PDB entry 2D43 | X-ray diffraction, 2.80 A resolution | chain A

# Chain A
Molecule: alpha-L-arabinofuranosidase B
From: Aspergillus kawachii
Notes: EC 3.2.1.55
Amino-acid sequence (482 residues; each row starts with the number of its first residue):
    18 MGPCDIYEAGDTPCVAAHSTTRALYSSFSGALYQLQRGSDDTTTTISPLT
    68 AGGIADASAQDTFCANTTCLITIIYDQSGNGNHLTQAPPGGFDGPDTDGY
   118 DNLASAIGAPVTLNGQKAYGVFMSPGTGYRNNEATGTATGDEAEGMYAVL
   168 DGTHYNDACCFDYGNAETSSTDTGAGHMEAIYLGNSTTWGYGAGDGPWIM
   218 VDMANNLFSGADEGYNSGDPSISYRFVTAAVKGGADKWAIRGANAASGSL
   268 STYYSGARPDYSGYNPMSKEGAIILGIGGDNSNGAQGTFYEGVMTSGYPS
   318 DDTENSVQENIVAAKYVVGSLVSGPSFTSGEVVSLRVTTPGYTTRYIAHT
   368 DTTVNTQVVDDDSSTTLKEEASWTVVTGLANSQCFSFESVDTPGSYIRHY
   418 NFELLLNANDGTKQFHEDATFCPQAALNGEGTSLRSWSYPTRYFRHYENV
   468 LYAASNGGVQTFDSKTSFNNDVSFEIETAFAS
Cystine bridges: Cys21-Cys31, Cys81-Cys86, Cys176-Cys177, Cys401-Cys439
Covalent attachments: N-acetylglucosamine (NAG) linked to Asn202
Construct notes: initiating methionine (18); engineered mutation Ala221 (Glu in 21280333)
Residues lining bound ligands:
  - alpha-L-arabinofuranose (AHR), molecule 1: Thr356, Tyr359, Arg462, His463, Tyr464, Glu465, Asn466, Thr483, Ser484, Asp488
  - alpha-L-arabinofuranose (AHR), molecule 2: Arg415, His416, Tyr417, Asn418, Phe419, Gln431, Asp435, Tyr456
From the paper describing this entry:
  - binding site for alpha-L-arabinofuranose: His416, Asp435, His463, Asp488
  - catalytic residues: Asp297 (citing earlier work)
  - mutagenesis - D435A, D435A/D488A, D488A: decreased catalytic activity
  - mutagenesis - E221A/D435A, E221A/D488A: decreased binding to wheat arabinoxylan
  - mutagenesis - E221A/D435A/D488A: abolished binding to wheat arabinoxylan
  - mutagenesis - E221A/D435A/D488A: abolished binding to mA1
  - mutagenesis - E221A/D435A/D488A: abolished binding to A3
  - mutagenesis - D435A: decreased binding to wheat arabinoxylan and rye arabinoxylan
  - mutagenesis - D435A/D488A, D488A: abolished binding to wheat arabinoxylan or rye arabinoxylan
  - mutagenesis - E221A/D435A/D488A: abolished binding to mA1 or A3

# Overview
Bound to chain A: alpha-L-arabinofuranose. Covalently linked N-acetylglucosamine: at Asn202. The paper reports
the catalytic residue Asp297; D435A, D435A/D488A and D488A reduce catalytic activity; 6 substitutions were
tested in all.
Chain A is alpha-L-arabinofuranosidase B (Aspergillus kawachii); the structure, Crystal structure of
arabinofuranosidase complexed with arabinotriose, was determined by X-ray diffraction (same publication as
2D44).
